4LAJ - chains J and K of the 3 polymer chains in the assembly; structure by X-ray diffraction, 2.14 A resolution.

== Chain J ==
Molecule: HIV-1 YU2 gp120 envelope glycoprotein
Organism: Human immunodeficiency virus 1
Chain sequence (376 residues; row label = number of the first residue in the row; note: 97 numbers in that range are skipped by the numbering (no residue carries them; nothing is unmodelled there)):
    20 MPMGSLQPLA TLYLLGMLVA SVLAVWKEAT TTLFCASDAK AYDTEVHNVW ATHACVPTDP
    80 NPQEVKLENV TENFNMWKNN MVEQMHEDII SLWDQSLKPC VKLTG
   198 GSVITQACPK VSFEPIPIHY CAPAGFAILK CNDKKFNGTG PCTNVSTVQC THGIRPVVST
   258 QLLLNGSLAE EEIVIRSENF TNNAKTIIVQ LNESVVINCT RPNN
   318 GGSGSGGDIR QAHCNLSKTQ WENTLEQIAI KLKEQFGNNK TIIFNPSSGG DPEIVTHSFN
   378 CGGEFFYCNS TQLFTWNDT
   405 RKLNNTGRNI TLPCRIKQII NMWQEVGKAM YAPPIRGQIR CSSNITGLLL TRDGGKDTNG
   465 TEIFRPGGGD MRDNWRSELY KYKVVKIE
Disordered / not traced: 20-43, 318-323, 405-410, 460-462
Disulfides: C54-C74, C119-C205, C218-C247, C228-C239, C296-C331, C378-C445, C385-C418
Covalently attached groups: N-acetylglucosamine (NAG) linked to N234, N241, N262, N276, N289, N295, N386, N448
Reported in the primary citation:
  - post-translational modification sites: N386
  - mutagenesis - D368R, I420R: unchanged binding to Llama single domain antibody, JM4 (citing earlier work)

== Chain K ==
Molecule: CD4-mimetic miniprotein M48U1
Chain sequence (28 residues; each row starts with the number of its first residue):
     1 XNLHFCQLRC KSLGLLGRCA PTYCACVX
Disulfides: C6-C24
Covalently attached groups: covalent link MPT_1-C19
Modified positions: MPT (beta-mercaptopropionic acid) at position 1, NH2 (amino group) at position 28; P21 (D-proline; DPR); Y23 (o-(cyclohexylmethyl)-l-tyrosine; U2X)

== Chain J / chain K interface ==
Pairs across the interface (34):
  V255(J) - Y23(K)
  N280(J) - R18(K)
  A281(J) - R18(K)
  S365(J) - L15(K)
  S365(J) - C26(K)
  S365(J) - NH2_28(K)
  G366(J) - C26(K)  hydrogen bond (backbone-backbone)
  G367(J) - R9(K)
  G367(J) - C24(K)
  D368(J) - R9(K)  salt bridge
  D368(J) - Y23(K)
  D368(J) - C24(K)  hydrogen bond (side chain-backbone)
  E370(J) - Y23(K)
  I371(J) - Y23(K)
  I371(J) - C24(K)
  S375(J) - Y23(K)
  F376(J) - Y23(K)
  F382(J) - Y23(K)
  N425(J) - Y23(K)
  M426(J) - T22(K)  hydrogen bond (backbone-side chain)
  M426(J) - Y23(K)
  W427(J) - T22(K)  hydrogen bond (backbone-side chain)
  W427(J) - Y23(K)
  Q428(J) - T22(K)
  E429(J) - T22(K)
  V430(J) - MPT_1(K)
  V430(J) - N2(K)
  G472(J) - A20(K)
  G473(J) - A20(K)
  G473(J) - Y23(K)
  D474(J) - A20(K)
  D474(J) - P21(K)
  M475(J) - Y23(K)
  R476(J) - P21(K)
Also at the interface, not in a pair above, chain J (27 interface residues in all): S256, T257, N377, I424
Also at the interface, not in a pair above, chain K (14 interface residues in all): A25, V27

== Overview ==
The interface between chain J and chain K involves 27 residues on one side and 14 on the other; the contacts
include 4 hydrogen bonds and 1 salt bridge. Among the polar pairs are D368(J)-R9(K), D368(J)-C24(K) and
M426(J)-T22(K). From the paper: D368R and I420R of chain J leave binding to Llama single domain antibody, JM4
unchanged; a modification site at N386(J).
Chain J is HIV-1 YU2 gp120 envelope glycoprotein (Human immunodeficiency virus 1) and chain K is CD4-mimetic
miniprotein M48U1; the structure, Crystal structure of HIV-1 YU2 envelope gp120 glycoprotein in complex with
CD4-mimetic miniprotein, M48U1, and llama ..., was determined by X-ray diffraction.
